5DII - chains A and B of the 3 polymer chains in the assembly; structure by X-ray diffraction, 1.80 A resolution.

Chain A (and B):
Molecule: Microcompartments protein
Organism: Haliangium ochraceum (strain DSM 14365 / JCM 11303 / SMP-2)
Notes: chain B of this document is another copy of the same molecule, construct and numbering; everything in this record applies to it too
UniProtKB: D0LHE3 (D0LHE3_HALO1); numbering as in UniProt (aligned over 1-205)
Chain sequence (205 residues; each row starts with the number of its first residue):
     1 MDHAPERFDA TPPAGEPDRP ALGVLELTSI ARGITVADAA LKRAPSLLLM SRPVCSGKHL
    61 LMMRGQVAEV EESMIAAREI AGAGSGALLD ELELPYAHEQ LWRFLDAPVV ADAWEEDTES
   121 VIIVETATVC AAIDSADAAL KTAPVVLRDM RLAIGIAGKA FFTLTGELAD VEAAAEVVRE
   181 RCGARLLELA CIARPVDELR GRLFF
Unresolved in the structure: 1-4, 14-15, 114-118 (chain B: 1-5, 115-118)
Differences from the reference sequence: engineered mutation Cys55 (Ser in D0LHE3)
Ion coordination: 4Fe-4S cluster Fe: Cys55 (shared with Cys55(B) of chain B; 1 residue of chain C)
Residues lining bound ligands: 4Fe-4S cluster (SF4): Cys55, Ser56, Gly155, Ile156, Ala157
Curated features (UniProtKB/Swiss-Prot):
  - site: Arg52 (Gating residue)

Chain A / chain B interface:
Contacting residue pairs (49; chain A residue first):
  Ile123(A) with Ala31(B); Ile34(B), hydrophobic
  Glu125(A) with Ser29(B), hydrogen bond; Ile30(B), hydrogen bond (side chain-backbone); Ala31(B), hydrogen bond (side chain-backbone)
  Gly155(A) with Val54(B); Cys55(B), hydrogen bond (backbone-backbone)
  Ile156(A) with Ile30(B), hydrophobic; Pro53(B), hydrophobic; Gly57(B)
  Ala157(A) with Ser56(B); Gly57(B)
  Lys159(A) with Thr28(B), hydrogen bond (side chain-backbone); Gly57(B), hydrogen bond (side chain-backbone)
  Phe161(A) with Ile30(B), hydrophobic; Pro53(B), hydrophobic
  Glu188(A) with Ser29(B); Ala31(B); Arg32(B), salt bridge
  Ala190(A) with Ala31(B); Thr35(B)
  Ile192(A) with Ile34(B), hydrophobic; Thr35(B); Asp38(B)
  Arg194(A) with Asp38(B); Lys42(B), hydrogen bond (backbone-side chain)
  Pro195(A) with Asp38(B)
  Val196(A) with Asp38(B), hydrogen bond (backbone-side chain); Leu41(B), hydrophobic; Lys42(B)
  Glu198(A) with Leu41(B); Ser46(B); Leu47(B); Leu48(B), hydrogen bond (side chain-backbone)
  Leu199(A) with Ile34(B); Asp38(B); Leu48(B), hydrophobic
  Leu203(A) with Ile34(B); Ser51(B)
  Phe204(A) with Ile30(B), hydrophobic; Ile34(B), hydrophobic; Ser51(B); Pro53(B)
  Phe205(A) with Arg7(B), hydrogen bond (backbone-side chain); Leu48(B), hydrophobic; Leu49(B); Met50(B); Ser51(B), hydrogen bond (backbone-backbone); Arg52(B), hydrogen bond (backbone-side chain)
Other interface residues (no listed pair), chain B (25 interface residues in all): Ala37, His59

Overview:
18 residues of chain A and 25 residues of chain B are in contact; the contacts include 12 hydrogen bonds and 1
salt bridge. Polar pairs include Glu188(A)-Arg32(B), Glu125(A)-Ser29(B) and Glu125(A)-Ile30(B). Chain A binds
4Fe-4S cluster.
Chain A and chain B are both Microcompartments protein (Haliangium ochraceum (strain DSM 14365 / JCM 11303 /
SMP-2)); the structure, Structure of an engineered bacterial microcompartment shell protein binding a [4Fe-4S]
cluster, was determined by X-ray diffraction (same publication as 5DIH).
